Entry 1M26 (X-ray diffraction, 1.62 A resolution); this record covers chains A and E of the 8 polymer chains in the assembly.

== Chain A (and E) ==
Molecule: Jacalin, alpha chain
Organism: Artocarpus integer
Notes: fragment: residues 85-217 of GB sequence entry AA32678; chain E of this document is another copy of the same molecule, construct and numbering; everything in this record applies to it too
Chain sequence (133 residues; row label = number of the first residue in the row):
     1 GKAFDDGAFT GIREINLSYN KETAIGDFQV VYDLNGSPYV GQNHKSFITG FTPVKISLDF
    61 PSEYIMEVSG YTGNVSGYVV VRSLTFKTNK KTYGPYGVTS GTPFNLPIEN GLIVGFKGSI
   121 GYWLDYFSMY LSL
Differences from the reference sequence: conflict Val98 (Ile182 in 289162)

== How chain A and chain E interact ==
Contacting residue pairs (11; chain A residue first):
  Asp6(A) with Asn35(E)
  Gly7(A) with Asn35(E)
  Ala8(A) with Asn35(E), hydrogen bond (backbone-side chain)
  Phe9(A) with Asn35(E)
  Leu34(A) with Leu34(E), hydrophobic; Tyr39(E), hydrophobic
  Asn35(A) with Asp6(E); Gly7(E); Ala8(E), hydrogen bond (side chain-backbone); Phe9(E)
  Tyr39(A) with Leu34(E), hydrophobic

== Overview ==
The chain A/chain E interface involves 7 residues from each chain, with 2 hydrogen bonds. Its one
hydrogen-bonded contact is Ala8(A)-Asn35(E).
Chain A and chain E are both Jacalin, alpha chain (Artocarpus integer); the structure, Crystal structure of
jacalin-T-antigen complex, was determined by X-ray diffraction.
